Entry 5EAY (X-ray diffraction, 1.55 A resolution); this record covers chains B and G of the 8 polymer chains in the assembly.

Chain B:
Protein: Replication protein A 70 kDa DNA-binding subunit
Organism: Homo sapiens
Reference sequence: P27694 (RFA1_HUMAN); residue numbers follow UniProt; this construct covers 3-120
Sequence (118 residues; row label = number of the first residue in the row):
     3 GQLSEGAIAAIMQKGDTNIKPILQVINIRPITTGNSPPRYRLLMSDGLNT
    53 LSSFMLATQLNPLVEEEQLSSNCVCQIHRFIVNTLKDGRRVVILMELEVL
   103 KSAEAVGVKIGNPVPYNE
Not modelled in the structure: 35-37
Swiss-Prot annotation at these positions:
  - cross-link (Glycyl lysine isopeptide (Lys-Gly)): Lys22 (interchain with G-Cter in ubiquitin), Lys88 (interchain with G-Cter in ubiquitin)
  - mutagenesis: Arg41 (R41E: Loss of HELB-binding; when associated with E-43), Arg43 (R43E: Loss of HELB-binding; when associated with E-41)

Chain G:
Protein: DNA replication ATP-dependent helicase/nuclease DNA2
Reference sequence: P51530 (DNA2_HUMAN); numbering as in UniProt (aligned over 5-17)
Sequence (13 residues; each row starts with the number of its first residue):
     5 NELELLMEKSFWE
Not modelled in the structure: 5

How chain B and chain G interact:
Pairs across the interface (25):
  Asn29(B) with Phe15(G); Trp16(G)
  Arg31(B) with Phe15(G), hydrogen bond (side chain-backbone); Trp16(G)
  Ile33(B) with Leu10(G), hydrophobic
  Arg41(B) with Glu6(G), salt bridge
  Arg43(B) with Leu10(G); Met11(G); Lys13(G), hydrogen bond (side chain-backbone); Ser14(G); Phe15(G)
  Leu45(B) with Phe15(G), hydrophobic
  Ser54(B) with Phe15(G)
  Ser55(B) with Met11(G)
  Met57(B) with Leu7(G), hydrophobic; Leu10(G), hydrophobic; Met11(G), hydrophobic
  Asn85(B) with Leu7(G)
  Leu87(B) with Glu8(G); Met11(G), hydrophobic
  Lys88(B) with Glu8(G), salt bridge
  Arg91(B) with Met11(G), hydrogen bond (side chain-backbone)
  Val93(B) with Leu7(G), hydrophobic; Met11(G), hydrophobic
  Ile95(B) with Leu7(G), hydrophobic
Also at the interface, not in a pair above, chain B (17 interface residues in all): Ile30, Leu44

In short:
17 residues of chain B face 9 of chain G across their interface, with 3 hydrogen bonds and 2 salt bridges.
Polar pairs include Arg41(B)-Glu6(G), Lys88(B)-Glu8(G) and Arg31(B)-Phe15(G). UniProt lists 2 mutagenesis
sites on chain B.
Chain B is Replication protein A 70 kDa DNA-binding subunit (Homo sapiens) and chain G is DNA replication
ATP-dependent helicase/nuclease DNA2; the structure, Crystal structure of a Dna2 peptide in complex with Rpa
70N, was determined by X-ray diffraction together with 5EAN, 5EAW and 5EAX from the same study.
